Entry 6B0X (electron microscopy, 3.80 A resolution); this record covers chains E and F of the 14 polymer chains in the assembly.

# Chain E (and F)
Molecule: Major head protein
Source organism: Staphylococcus phage 80alpha
Notes: chain F of this document is another copy of the same molecule, construct and numbering; everything in this record applies to it too
Reference sequence: A4ZFB3 (A4ZFB3_9CAUD); residues 1-324 here = UniProt positions 1-324
Chain sequence (324 residues; numbered 1 to 324; the number before each row is that of its first residue):
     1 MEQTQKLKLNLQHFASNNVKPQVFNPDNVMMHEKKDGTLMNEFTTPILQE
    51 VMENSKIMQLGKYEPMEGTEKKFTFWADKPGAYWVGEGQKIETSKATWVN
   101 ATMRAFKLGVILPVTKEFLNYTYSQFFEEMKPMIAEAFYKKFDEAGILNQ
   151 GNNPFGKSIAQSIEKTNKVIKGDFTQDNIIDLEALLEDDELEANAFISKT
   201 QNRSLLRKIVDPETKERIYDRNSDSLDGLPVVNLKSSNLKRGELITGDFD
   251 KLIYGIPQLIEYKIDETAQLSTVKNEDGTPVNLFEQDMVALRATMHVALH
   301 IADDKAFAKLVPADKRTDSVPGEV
Unresolved in the structure: 1-25, 310-324
What the authors report for this chain:
  - mutagenesis - M52L, Y123C: unchanged growth
  - mutagenesis - M52Q: abolished growth

# How chain E and chain F interact
Pairs across the interface (41):
  Thr-102(E) with Lys-79(F), hydrogen bond (backbone-backbone); Gly-81(F)
  Met-103(E) with Ala-77(F)
  Arg-104(E) with Ala-77(F); Lys-79(F)
  Phe-106(E) with Glu-92(F)
  Lys-107(E) with Phe-75(F), hydrogen bond (side chain-backbone); Trp-76(F); Ala-77(F)
  Val-110(E) with Lys-71(F); Lys-72(F); Phe-73(F), hydrophobic
  Ala-137(E) with Ala-77(F); Asp-78(F)
  Phe-138(E) with Asp-78(F)
  Lys-141(E) with Asp-78(F)
  Asn-152(E) with Pro-80(F); Trp-84(F)
  Asn-153(E) with Pro-80(F), hydrogen bond (side chain-backbone)
  Thr-200(E) with Gly-228(F)
  Gln-201(E) with Glu-183(F); Asp-227(F)
  Arg-203(E) with Ser-223(F); Ser-225(F)
  Ser-204(E) with Glu-216(F); Arg-217(F), hydrogen bond (side chain-backbone); Ile-218(F), hydrogen bond (side chain-backbone)
  Leu-205(E) with Glu-216(F)
  Arg-207(E) with Asp-220(F), salt bridge
  Lys-208(E) with Lys-215(F)
  Arg-221(E) with Asn-222(F)
  Ser-237(E) with Glu-192(F), hydrogen bond
  Gln-269(E) with Lys-90(F); Glu-92(F)
  Leu-270(E) with Gln-89(F); Lys-90(F), hydrogen bond (backbone-backbone); Ile-91(F); Glu-92(F)
  Thr-272(E) with Ile-91(F); Glu-92(F), hydrogen bond (side chain-backbone)
  Phe-284(E) with Phe-73(F), hydrophobic
Also at the interface, not in a pair above, chain E (27 interface residues in all): Asn-100, Ser-271, Met-288
Also at the interface, not in a pair above, chain F (31 interface residues in all): Thr-74, Tyr-83, Thr-93, Leu-229

# Summary
27 residues of chain E and 31 residues of chain F are in contact, with 8 hydrogen bonds and 1 salt bridge.
Polar contacts include Arg-207(E)/Asp-220(F), Lys-107(E)/Phe-75(F) and Asn-153(E)/Pro-80(F). The paper reports
that M52Q of chain E abolishes growth; M52L and Y123C of chain E leave growth unchanged.
Chain E and chain F are both Major head protein (Staphylococcus phage 80alpha); the structure, Capsid protein
and C-terminal part of scaffolding protein in the Staphylococcus aureus phage 80alpha procapsid, was
determined by electron microscopy, deposited together with 6B23.
